7AF8 - chains J and N of the 9 polymer chains in the assembly; structure by electron microscopy, 2.75 A resolution.

# Chain J
Protein: 30S ribosomal protein S10
Source organism: Escherichia coli
UniProtKB: C3SQT7 (C3SQT7_ECOLX); residues 1-103 here = UniProt positions 1-103
Chain sequence (103 residues; row label = number of the first residue in the row):
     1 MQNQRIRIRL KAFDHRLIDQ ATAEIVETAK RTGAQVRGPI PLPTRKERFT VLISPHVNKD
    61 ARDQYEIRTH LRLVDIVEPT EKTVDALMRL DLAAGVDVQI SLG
Unresolved in the structure: 1-3, 103

# Chain N
Protein: 30S ribosomal protein S14
Source organism: Escherichia coli
UniProtKB: C3SR07 (C3SR07_ECOLX); residues 1-101 here = UniProt positions 1-101
Chain sequence (101 residues; each row starts with the number of its first residue):
     1 MAKQSMKARE VKRVALADKY FAKRAELKAI ISDVNASDED RWNAVLKLQT LPRDSSPSRQ
    61 RNRCRQTGRP HGFLRKFGLS RIKVREAAMR GEIPGLKKAS W
Unresolved in the structure: 1

# Interface between chain J and chain N
Residue-residue contacts (30):
  Phe13(J) - Gly95(N)
  Glu47(J) - Lys76(N)  salt bridge
  Arg48(J) - Trp101(N)
  Phe49(J) - Phe77(N)  hydrophobic
  Phe49(J) - Leu96(N)  hydrophobic
  Val51(J) - Leu74(N)  hydrophobic
  Val51(J) - Arg81(N)
  Leu52(J) - Arg81(N)  hydrogen bond (backbone-side chain)
  Ile53(J) - Arg85(N)
  Ser54(J) - Arg81(N)  hydrogen bond (backbone-side chain)
  Pro55(J) - Arg81(N)  hydrogen bond (backbone-side chain)
  Asp63(J) - Arg85(N)  salt bridge
  Asp63(J) - Lys98(N)  salt bridge
  Gln64(J) - Lys98(N)
  Gln64(J) - Ala99(N)  hydrogen bond (backbone-backbone)
  Gln64(J) - Trp101(N)
  Tyr65(J) - Arg85(N)
  Tyr65(J) - Ala88(N)  hydrophobic
  Tyr65(J) - Met89(N)
  Tyr65(J) - Leu96(N)  hydrophobic
  Tyr65(J) - Lys97(N)
  Tyr65(J) - Lys98(N)
  Tyr65(J) - Ala99(N)
  Glu66(J) - Gly95(N)
  Glu66(J) - Leu96(N)
  Glu66(J) - Lys97(N)  hydrogen bond (backbone-backbone)
  Glu66(J) - Ala99(N)
  Ile67(J) - Pro94(N)
  Ile67(J) - Gly95(N)
  Ile67(J) - Leu96(N)  hydrophobic
Also at the interface, not in a pair above, chain N (16 interface residues in all): Arg69, Ile82

# Overview
Chain J and chain N form an interface of 14 and 16 residues respectively, with 5 hydrogen bonds and 3 salt
bridges. Polar contacts include Glu47(J)-Lys76(N), Asp63(J)-Arg85(N) and Asp63(J)-Lys98(N).
Here chain J is 30S ribosomal protein S10 and chain N is 30S ribosomal protein S14, both from Escherichia
coli. Entry 7AF8 (Bacterial 30S ribosomal subunit assembly complex state E (head domain)) was determined by
electron microscopy, deposited together with 7AF3, 7AF5, 7AFA, 7AFD, 7AFH, 7AFI and 17 further entries.
